PDB entry 6L4U | electron microscopy, 2.40 A resolution | chains B and M of the 28 polymer chains in the assembly

== Chain B ==
Protein: Photosystem I P700 chlorophyll a apoprotein A2
From: Chaetoceros gracilis
Sequence (733 residues; row label = number of the first residue in the row):
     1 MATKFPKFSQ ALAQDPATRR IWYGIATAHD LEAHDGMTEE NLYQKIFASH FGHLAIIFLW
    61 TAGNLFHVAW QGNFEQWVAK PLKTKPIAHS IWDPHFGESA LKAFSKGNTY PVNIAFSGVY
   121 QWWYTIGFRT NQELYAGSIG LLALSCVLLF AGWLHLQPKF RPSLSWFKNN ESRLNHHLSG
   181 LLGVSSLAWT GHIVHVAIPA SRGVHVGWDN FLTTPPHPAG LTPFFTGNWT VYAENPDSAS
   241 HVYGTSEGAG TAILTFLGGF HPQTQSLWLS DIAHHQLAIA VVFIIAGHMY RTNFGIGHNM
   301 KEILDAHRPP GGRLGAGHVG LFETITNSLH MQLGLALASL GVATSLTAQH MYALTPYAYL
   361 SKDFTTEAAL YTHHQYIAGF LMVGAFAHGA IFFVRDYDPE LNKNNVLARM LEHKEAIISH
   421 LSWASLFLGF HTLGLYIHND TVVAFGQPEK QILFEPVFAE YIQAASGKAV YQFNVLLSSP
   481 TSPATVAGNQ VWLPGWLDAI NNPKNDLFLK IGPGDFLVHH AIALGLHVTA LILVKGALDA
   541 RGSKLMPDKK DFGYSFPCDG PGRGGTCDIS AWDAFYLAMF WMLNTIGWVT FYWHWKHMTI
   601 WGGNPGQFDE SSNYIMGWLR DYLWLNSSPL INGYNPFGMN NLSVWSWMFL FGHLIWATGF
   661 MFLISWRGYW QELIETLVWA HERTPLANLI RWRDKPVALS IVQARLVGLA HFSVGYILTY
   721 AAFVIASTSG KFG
Not modelled in the structure: 1, 733
Metal / ion sites: chlorophyll a Mg (32 sites), coordinated by His29, His50, His53, His67, His89, Asp93, His95, His155, His176, His177, His192, His195, His274, His275, Gln276, His288 and 16 more; 4Fe-4S cluster Fe: Cys558, Cys567 (shared with 2 residues of chain A)
Small-molecule neighbours:
  - Fucoxanthin / chlorophyll a: Phe224, Phe225, Trp229, Val281, Ile285, Tyr461, Ile462, Ala465, Ser466, Leu476, Leu477, Ala484, Trp492, Leu493, Trp496, Phe508
  - beta-carotene (BCR), molecule 1: Gly52, Ile56, Leu59, Leu149
  - beta-carotene (BCR), molecule 2: Leu54, Ile57, Phe58, Trp60, Gly180, Leu181, Val184, Ser185, Leu187
  - beta-carotene (BCR), molecule 3: Phe58, Thr61, Leu65, Trp122, Trp123, Ile126, Phe128, Gly137, Leu141, Leu144, Trp208, Phe211, Leu212
  - beta-carotene (BCR), molecule 4: Leu187, Leu221, Phe224, Phe225, Leu277, Val281, Ile284, Ile285, His288
  - beta-carotene (BCR), molecule 5: Met331, Gly334, Leu335, Ala338, Val342, Met382, Ala385, Phe386, Gly389, Phe392, Phe393, Ala537
  - beta-carotene (BCR), molecule 6: Met410, Val534, Leu538
  - beta-carotene (BCR), molecule 7: Val644, Trp647, Met648, Phe651, Trp670, Ile674, Leu677
  - beta-carotene (BCR), molecule 8: Thr684, Pro685, Leu686, Ala687
  - chlorophyll a isomer (CL0): Leu619, Leu623, Trp624, Trp656
  - chlorophyll a (CLA), molecule 1: Phe5, Phe8, Gly24, Ile25, Ala28, His29, Leu31, His34, Ser49, His53, Ile56
  - chlorophyll a (CLA), molecule 2: Thr18, Ile21, Trp22, Ile674, Leu677, Val678, His681, Ile690, Arg691, Trp692, Arg693, Asp694, Pro696, Val697
  - chlorophyll a (CLA), molecule 3: Trp22, Phe651, Leu654, Ile655, Thr658, Met661, Phe662, Leu699, Val707, Ala710, His711, Val714
  - chlorophyll a (CLA), molecule 4: Ile25, Ala26, Thr27, Ala28, His29, Asp30, His330, Leu333, Leu337, Phe380, Leu381, Val383, Gly384, Ala387, His388, Ile391, Arg395, Tyr554, Trp572, Phe575, Phe651, Val714, Leu718
  - chlorophyll a (CLA), molecule 5: His29, Leu31, Glu32, Tyr43, Ile46, Ser49, His50, His53, Leu54, Ile57, Phe167, Arg173, His177, Leu181, Leu329, His330, Gln332, Leu333, Ala336, Leu337, Leu340
  - chlorophyll a (CLA), molecule 6: His29, His53, Ile56, Ile57, Trp60, Leu337, Leu340, Ile377, Phe380, Leu381
  - chlorophyll a (CLA), molecule 7: Phe47, Phe51, Leu144, Val147, Leu148, Phe150, Ala151, Leu154, His155, Lys159, Phe160, Pro162, Trp166
  - chlorophyll a (CLA), molecule 8: Phe47, His50, Phe51, Leu54, Trp166, Phe167, Asn169, Ser172, Arg173, His176, His177, Gly180, Leu181, Leu182, Phe283, Leu340, Leu346
  - chlorophyll a (CLA), molecule 9: Ile56, Leu59, Trp60, Ala62, Gly63, Phe66, His67, Trp70, Gln71, His89, Ser90, Ile91, Trp92, Leu142
  - chlorophyll a (CLA), molecule 10: Ile57, Phe58, Trp60, Thr61, Ser117, Gly118, Val119, Trp122, Ser185, Ala188, Leu340, Ala343, Thr344, Thr347, Met351, Tyr357, Leu370, His373, His374, Ile377, Leu381
  - chlorophyll a (CLA), molecule 11: Trp60, Asn64, His67, Val68, Ala88, His89, Asn113, Ile114, Ala115, Phe116, Ser117, Val119, Val644, Trp645, Met648
  - chlorophyll a (CLA), molecule 12: Trp60, Asn64, Phe116, Ser117, Val119, Ala369, Leu370, Thr372, His373, Tyr376, Ile377, Phe380, Trp645, Met648, Ile717, Leu718, Tyr720, Ala721, Val724, Ile725
  - chlorophyll a (CLA), molecule 13: His89, Ser90, Ile91, Trp92, Asp93, Pro94, His95, Phe96, Phe104, Asn113, Ser643, Val644, Trp647
  - chlorophyll a (CLA), molecule 14: Trp92, Pro94, His95
  - chlorophyll a (CLA), molecule 15: Trp122, Thr125, Ile126, Leu181, Leu182, Ser185, Ser186, Trp189, Leu267, Leu269, Ile272, His275, Gln276, Ile279, Phe283, Ala343, Leu346, Thr347, His350, Met351, Pro356, Tyr357
  - chlorophyll a (CLA), molecule 16: Ile126, Gly127, Phe128, Glu133, Ala136, Gly137, Gly140, Leu141, Leu144, Ser185, Ala188, Trp189, Gly191, His192, His195, Val196, Val206, Gly207, Trp208, Phe211
  - chlorophyll a (CLA), molecule 17: Trp166, Asn169, Ser172, His176, Thr292, Asn293, Phe294
  - chlorophyll a (CLA), molecule 18: Asn170, Arg173, Leu174, His177, Leu178, Leu182, Met300, Leu304, Phe322, Ile325, Thr326, Leu335, Ala336, Ser339, Ala343
  - chlorophyll a (CLA), molecule 19: Leu174, Leu178, Leu182, Val282, Phe283, Ala286, Met289, Tyr290, Met300, Ile303, Leu304
  - chlorophyll a (CLA), molecule 20: Asn175, His176, Ser179, Gly180, Val184, Ile284, Gly287, His288, Met289, Tyr290, Thr292, Phe294, Ile296
  - chlorophyll a (CLA), molecule 21: Leu187, Ala188, Thr190, Gly191, Val194, His195, Phe211, Leu212, Thr213, Thr214, Pro215, Pro216, His217, Gly220, Leu221, Phe224, Tyr232, Ile253, Leu254, Leu277
  - chlorophyll a (CLA), molecule 22: Phe224, Gly227, Trp229, Thr230, Tyr232, Ala233, Leu254, Thr255, Phe256, His274, Leu277, Ala278, Val281, Val491
  - chlorophyll a (CLA), molecule 23: Phe224, Phe225, Thr226, Gly227, Trp229
  - chlorophyll a (CLA), molecule 24: Thr255, Phe256, Gly258, Gly259, Leu267, Asp271, Ile272, His274, His275, Ala278, Ile279, His350, Leu354, Pro356, Trp492, Trp496
  - chlorophyll a (CLA), molecule 25: Ile285, His288, Met289, Ile296, Gly297, His298
  - chlorophyll a (CLA), molecule 26: Met289, His298, Glu302, Ile303, Ala306, His307
  - chlorophyll a (CLA), molecule 27: Ile303, Leu304, His307, Leu314, His318, Leu321, Ile325, Met331, Val406, Leu407, Met410, Leu476, Ser482, Pro483, Ala484, Ala487, Gly488, Val491, Trp492
  - chlorophyll a (CLA), molecule 28: Ala306, His307, Arg308, Pro309, Pro310, Arg313, Leu314
  - chlorophyll a (CLA), molecule 29: Arg313, Leu314, Gly315, Val406, Arg409, Met410, Glu412, His413, Ala416, Ile417, His420
  - chlorophyll a (CLA), molecule 30: Leu335, Ser339, Val342, Leu346, Gln349, His350, Tyr352, Ala353, Leu354, Leu507, Phe508
  - chlorophyll a (CLA), molecule 31: Val342, Ser345, Leu346, Gln349, Gln375, Gly379, Met382, Phe386, Leu526, Thr529, Ala530, Leu533, Met582, Thr585, Ile586
  - chlorophyll a (CLA), molecule 32: Gln349, Tyr352, Tyr371, Gln375, Phe458, Ala459, Ile462, Gln463, Phe508, Leu509, Ile511, His519, Ile522, Leu526, Val589, Tyr592, Trp593, Lys596
  - chlorophyll a (CLA), molecule 33: Ala416, His420, Trp423
  - chlorophyll a (CLA), molecule 34: Ile417, His420, Leu421, Trp423, Ala424, Ala523, Leu526, His527
  - chlorophyll a (CLA), molecule 35: Ser419, His420, Ser422, Trp423, Leu426, Phe430
  - chlorophyll a (CLA), molecule 36: Ser422, Ser425, Leu426, Gly429, Phe430, Leu433, Gly434, Leu524, Val528, Leu531, Ile532, Leu577, Phe580, Trp581
  - chlorophyll a (CLA), molecule 37: Trp423, Leu426, Phe427, Phe430, His431
  - chlorophyll a (CLA), molecule 38: Trp423, Phe427, Leu428, Phe454, Glu455, Pro456, Val457, Phe458, Ala459, Asp515, Phe516, His519, His520, Ala523, His527
  - chlorophyll a (CLA), molecule 39: Phe430, His431, Gly434, Leu435, Ile437, His438, Thr441, Val442, Phe445, Lys450, Ile452
  - chlorophyll a (CLA), molecule 40: Thr432, Leu433, Tyr436, Val518, Ala521, Leu524, Asn584, Trp588, Phe591, Ile615, Trp618, Leu619, Leu623, Ser627, Ile631, Phe649, His653, Trp656, Phe712, Tyr716, Thr719, Tyr720, Phe723
  - chlorophyll a (CLA), molecule 41: Leu433, Ile437, Asp440, Thr441, Leu524, Phe580, Trp581, Asn584, Trp588, Ile615, Leu619, Trp656, Phe712, Tyr716
  - chlorophyll a (CLA), molecule 42: Val457, Phe458, Tyr461, Phe473
  - chlorophyll a (CLA), molecule 43: Trp647, Leu650, Phe651, His653, Leu654, Trp656, Ala657, Phe660
  - chlorophyll a (CLA), molecule 44: Leu654, Ala657, Thr658, Phe660, Met661, Ile664, Ser665, Tyr669, Trp670, Leu673
  - chlorophyll a (CLA), molecule 45: Leu677, Ala680, His681, Thr684, Ala687, Ile690
  - chlorophyll a (CLA), molecule 46: Trp679, Ala680, Arg683, Thr684, Pro685
  - chlorophyll a (CLA), molecule 47: Thr684, Pro685, Leu686, Ala687, Leu689
  - phylloquinone (PQN): Ile21, Trp22, Met661, Phe662, Ser665, Trp666, Arg667, Trp670, Ile674, Val697, Ala698, Leu699, Ser700, Ala704
  - 4Fe-4S cluster (SF4): Cys558, Gly560, Pro561, Thr566, Cys567, Trp666, Ile701, Arg705

== Chain M ==
Protein: Photosystem I reaction center subunit XII
From: Chaetoceros gracilis
Sequence (30 residues; row label = number of the first residue in the row):
     1 MIYDSQVYIA LVIAVVASVL AIRLGATLYN
Small-molecule neighbours:
  - beta-carotene (BCR): Tyr8, Leu11, Val12, Ala14, Val15, Ala17, Ser18, Ala21, Leu24, Gly25
  - chlorophyll a (CLA), molecule 1: Val7, Ala10, Leu11, Ala14
  - chlorophyll a (CLA), molecule 2: Gly25, Leu28, Tyr29

== Chain B / chain M interface ==
Contacting residue pairs - 36 pairs, chain B then chain M:
  Lys7(B) - Tyr29(M)  hydrogen bond (side chain-backbone)
  Lys45(B) - Thr27(M)  hydrogen bond (side chain-backbone)
  Lys45(B) - Leu28(M)
  Lys45(B) - Asn30(M)  hydrogen bond (side chain-backbone)
  Ala48(B) - Leu24(M)
  Ala48(B) - Leu28(M)  hydrophobic
  Ser49(B) - Leu28(M)
  Phe66(B) - Val7(M)  hydrophobic
  Phe66(B) - Ala10(M)  hydrophobic
  Ala69(B) - Ile2(M)
  Glu75(B) - Met1(M)
  Asn131(B) - Met1(M)
  Asn131(B) - Ile2(M)
  Gln132(B) - Met1(M)  hydrogen bond (side chain-backbone)
  Gln132(B) - Ile2(M)
  Gln132(B) - Gln6(M)  hydrogen bond
  Tyr135(B) - Ile2(M)  hydrophobic
  Tyr135(B) - Gln6(M)  hydrogen bond (side chain-backbone)
  Tyr135(B) - Ile9(M)
  Ile139(B) - Ala10(M)  hydrophobic
  Leu142(B) - Ala10(M)
  Leu142(B) - Ile13(M)  hydrophobic
  Cys146(B) - Ile13(M)
  Cys146(B) - Ala17(M)  hydrophobic
  Cys146(B) - Leu20(M)
  Leu149(B) - Ala17(M)
  Leu149(B) - Leu20(M)  hydrophobic
  Leu149(B) - Ala21(M)
  Leu149(B) - Leu24(M)
  Gly152(B) - Leu24(M)
  Trp153(B) - Arg23(M)
  Trp153(B) - Leu24(M)
  Trp153(B) - Thr27(M)
  Leu156(B) - Thr27(M)
  Leu156(B) - Leu28(M)  hydrophobic
  Gln157(B) - Thr27(M)
Other interface residues (no listed pair), chain B (22 interface residues in all): Gly52, Trp70, Leu148, Phe150
Other interface residues (no listed pair), chain M (18 interface residues in all): Tyr3, Ala14

== In short ==
The interface between chain B and chain M involves 22 residues on one side and 18 on the other, with 6
hydrogen bonds. Polar pairs include Lys7(B)-Tyr29(M), Lys45(B)-Thr27(M) and Lys45(B)-Asn30(M).
Here chain B is Photosystem I P700 chlorophyll a apoprotein A2 and chain M is Photosystem I reaction center
subunit XII, both from Chaetoceros gracilis. Entry 6L4U (Structure of the PSI-FCPI supercomplex from diatom)
was determined by electron microscopy, deposited together with 6L4T.
